8TR3 - chains A and B of the 12 polymer chains in the assembly; structure by electron microscopy, 3.74 A resolution.

# Chain A
Name: CNE40 SOSIP Envelope glycoprotein gp120
Organism: Human immunodeficiency virus 1
UniProtKB: D7S2E5 (D7S2E5_9HIV1); the construct has insertions or renumbered stretches relative to UniProt, so the offset changes along the chain: 32-116 = UniProt 31-115; 208-299 = UniProt 218-309; 301-359 = UniProt 310-368; 361-404 = UniProt 369-412; 1 more segments
Sequence (489 residues; each row starts with the number of its first residue; note: 95 numbers in that range are skipped by the numbering (no residue carries them; nothing is unmodelled there); a row labelled like 116A-116Z holds insertion residues (116A, then the next letters in order)):
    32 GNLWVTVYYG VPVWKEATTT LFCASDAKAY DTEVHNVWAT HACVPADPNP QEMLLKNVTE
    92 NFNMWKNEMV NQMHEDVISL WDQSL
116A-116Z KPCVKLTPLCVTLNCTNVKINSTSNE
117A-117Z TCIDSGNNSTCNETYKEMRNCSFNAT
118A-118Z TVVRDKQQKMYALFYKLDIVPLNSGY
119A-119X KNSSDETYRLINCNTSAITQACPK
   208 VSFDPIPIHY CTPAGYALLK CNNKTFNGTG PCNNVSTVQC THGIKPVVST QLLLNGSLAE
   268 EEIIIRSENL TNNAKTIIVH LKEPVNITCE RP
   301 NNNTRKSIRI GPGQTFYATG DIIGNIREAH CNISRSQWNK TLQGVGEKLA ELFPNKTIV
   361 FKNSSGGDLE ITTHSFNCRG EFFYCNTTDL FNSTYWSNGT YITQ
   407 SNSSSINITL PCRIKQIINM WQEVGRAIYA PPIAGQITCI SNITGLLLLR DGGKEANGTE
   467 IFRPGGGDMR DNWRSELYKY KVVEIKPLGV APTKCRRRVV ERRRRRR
Not modelled in the structure: 32-33, 58-70, 116A-116Z, 117A-117Z, 118A-118Z, 119A-119X, 301-328, 407-409, 423-440, 503-513
Sequence notes: engineered mutation Cys-501 (Ala507 in D7S2E5), Arg-502 (Lys508 in D7S2E5), Arg-509 (Glu515 in D7S2E5), Arg-510 (Lys516 in D7S2E5); insertion (512-513)
Disulfide bonds: Cys-54/Cys-74, Cys-218/Cys-247, Cys-228/Cys-239, Cys-296/Cys-331, Cys-378/Cys-445, Cys-385/Cys-418
Covalently attached groups: N-acetylglucosamine (NAG) linked to Asn-88, Asn-230, Asn-234, Asn-241, Asn-262, Asn-276, Asn-363, Asn-386, Asn-392, Asn-413, Asn-448
What the authors report for this chain:
  - mutagenesis - D368R: abolished binding to HmAb64

# Chain B
Name: CNE40 SOSIP Transmembrane protein gp41
Organism: Human immunodeficiency virus 1
UniProtKB: D7S2E5 (D7S2E5_9HIV1); residues 512-664 here correspond to UniProt positions 518-670 (UniProt number = residue number + 6)
Sequence (153 residues; each row starts with the number of its first residue):
   512 AVGIGAVFLG FLGAAGSTMG AASITLTVQA RQLLSGIVQQ QSNLLKAPEA QQHLLQLTVW
   572 GIKQLQTRVL AIERYLKDQQ LLGIWGCSGK LICCTAVPWN SSWSNKSQTE IWNNMTWMQW
   632 DREINNYTDI IYRLLEESQN QQENNEEDLL ALD
Not modelled in the structure: 512-513, 551-560, 656-664
Sequence notes: engineered mutation Pro-559 (Ile565 in D7S2E5), Cys-605 (Thr611 in D7S2E5)
Disulfide bonds: Cys-598/Cys-604
Residues lining bound ligands: N-acetylglucosamine (NAG; 2-acetamido-2-deoxy-beta-D-glucopyranose): Gly-527, Ser-528, Thr-529, Asn-624, Asn-625, Thr-627, Gln-630

# Chain A / chain B interface
Contacting residue pairs - 67 pairs, chain A then chain B:
  Leu-34(A) / Pro-609(B)
  Leu-34(A) / Trp-610(B)  hydrogen bond (backbone-backbone)
  Leu-34(A) / Gln-619(B)
  Trp-35(A) / Thr-606(B)
  Trp-35(A) / Ala-607(B)
  Trp-35(A) / Val-608(B)
  Trp-35(A) / Pro-609(B)
  Val-36(A) / Thr-606(B)
  Val-36(A) / Val-608(B)  hydrogen bond (backbone-backbone)
  Val-36(A) / Trp-610(B)  hydrophobic
  Val-36(A) / Leu-646(B)  hydrophobic
  Thr-37(A) / Cys-604(B)
  Val-38(A) / Leu-593(B)  hydrophobic
  Val-38(A) / Trp-596(B)  hydrophobic
  Val-38(A) / Leu-602(B)
  Val-38(A) / Cys-604(B)  hydrogen bond (backbone-backbone)
  Val-38(A) / Leu-646(B)  hydrophobic
  Tyr-39(A) / Ser-534(B)
  Tyr-39(A) / Leu-602(B)
  Tyr-39(A) / Ile-603(B)  hydrophobic
  Tyr-39(A) / Trp-623(B)
  Tyr-40(A) / Leu-537(B)
  Tyr-40(A) / Asp-589(B)
  Tyr-40(A) / Leu-593(B)  hydrophobic
  Tyr-40(A) / Leu-602(B)
  Gly-41(A) / Phe-522(B)
  Gly-41(A) / Leu-537(B)
  Val-42(A) / Phe-522(B)
  Val-42(A) / Trp-628(B)
  Pro-43(A) / Phe-522(B)
  Pro-43(A) / Leu-523(B)  hydrophobic
  Pro-43(A) / Ala-525(B)
  Pro-43(A) / Ala-526(B)  hydrophobic
  Pro-43(A) / Trp-628(B)
  Pro-43(A) / Met-629(B)
  Val-44(A) / Asp-632(B)
  Trp-45(A) / Leu-523(B)  hydrophobic
  Trp-45(A) / Met-629(B)  hydrophobic
  Lys-46(A) / Asn-636(B)
  Cys-74(A) / Trp-571(B)
  Val-75(A) / Trp-571(B)
  Val-75(A) / Lys-574(B)
  Gln-82(A) / Leu-520(B)
  Met-84(A) / Gly-524(B)
  Leu-86(A) / Leu-523(B)
  Leu-86(A) / Ala-526(B)  hydrophobic
  Lys-87(A) / Gly-527(B)
  Asn-88(A) / Gly-527(B)
  Glu-91(A) / Arg-633(B)  salt bridge
  Ala-221(A) / Arg-585(B)  hydrogen bond (backbone-side chain)
  Gly-222(A) / Arg-585(B)
  Ala-224(A) / Leu-520(B)  hydrophobic
  Gln-246(A) / Leu-520(B)
  Ile-491(A) / Phe-519(B)
  Ile-491(A) / Leu-523(B)  hydrophobic
  Pro-493(A) / Phe-519(B)  hydrophobic
  Pro-493(A) / Phe-522(B)  hydrophobic
  Leu-494(A) / Asp-589(B)
  Val-496(A) / Trp-628(B)
  Val-496(A) / Trp-631(B)  hydrogen bond (backbone-side chain)
  Val-496(A) / Tyr-643(B)  hydrophobic
  Ala-497(A) / Trp-628(B)  hydrophobic
  Pro-498(A) / Trp-610(B)  hydrophobic
  Pro-498(A) / Trp-623(B)  hydrogen bond (backbone-side chain)
  Pro-498(A) / Trp-631(B)
  Lys-500(A) / Gln-619(B)
  Cys-501(A) / Cys-605(B)  disulfide
Other interface residues (no listed pair), chain A (39 interface residues in all): Glu-47, Pro-76, Tyr-223, Thr-244, Lys-492, Thr-499
Other interface residues (no listed pair), chain B (44 interface residues in all): Gly-521, Gln-540, Thr-578, Ala-582, Tyr-586, Leu-592, Cys-598, Ile-622, Ile-642
Cross-chain cystine bridges: Cys-501(A)/Cys-605(B)

# In short
The interface between chain A and chain B involves 39 residues on one side and 44 on the other, with 1
disulfide bond, 6 hydrogen bonds and 1 salt bridge. Polar pairs include Glu-91(A)/Arg-633(B),
Ala-221(A)/Arg-585(B) and Val-496(A)/Trp-631(B). Chain B binds N-acetylglucosamine. The paper reports that
D368R of chain A abolishes binding to HmAb64.
Here chain A is CNE40 SOSIP Envelope glycoprotein gp120 and chain B is CNE40 SOSIP Transmembrane protein gp41,
both from Human immunodeficiency virus 1. Entry 8TR3 (Cryo-EM structure of HmAb64 scFv in complex with CNE40
SOSIP trimer) was determined by electron microscopy.
